2VDQ - chains A and B of the 5 polymer chains in the assembly; structure by X-ray diffraction, 2.59 A resolution.

== Chain A ==
Name: Integrin alpha-iib
From: Homo sapiens
Notes: fragment: headpiece, residues 32-483
Reference sequence: P08514 (ITA2B_HUMAN); residues 1-452 here correspond to UniProt positions 32-483 (UniProt number = residue number + 31)
Chain sequence (452 residues; row label = number of the first residue in the row):
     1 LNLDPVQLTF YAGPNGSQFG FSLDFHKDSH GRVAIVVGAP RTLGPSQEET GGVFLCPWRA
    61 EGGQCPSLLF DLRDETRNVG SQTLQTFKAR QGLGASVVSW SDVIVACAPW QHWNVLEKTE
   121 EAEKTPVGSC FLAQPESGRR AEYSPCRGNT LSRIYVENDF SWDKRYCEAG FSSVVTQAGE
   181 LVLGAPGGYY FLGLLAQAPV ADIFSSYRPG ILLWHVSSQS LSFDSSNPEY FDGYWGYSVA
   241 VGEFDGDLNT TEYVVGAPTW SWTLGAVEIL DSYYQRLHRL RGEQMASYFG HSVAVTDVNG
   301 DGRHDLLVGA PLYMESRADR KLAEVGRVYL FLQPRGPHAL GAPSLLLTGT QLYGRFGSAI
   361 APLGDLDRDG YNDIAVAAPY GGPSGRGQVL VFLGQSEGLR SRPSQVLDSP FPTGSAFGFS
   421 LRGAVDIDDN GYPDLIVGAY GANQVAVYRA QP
Sequence notes: conflict G282 (Ala313 in P08514)
Curated features (UniProtKB/Swiss-Prot):
  - binding site (Ca(2+)): E243, D245, D247, T250, E252, D297, N299, D301, R303, D305, D365, D367, D369, Y371, D373, D426, D428, N430, Y432, D434
  - glycosylation (N-linked (GlcNAc...) asparagine): N15, N249
Disulfide bonds: C56-C65, C107-C130, C146-C167
Covalent attachments: N-acetylglucosamine (NAG) linked to N15, N249
Metal / ion sites: Ca2+ site 1: E243, D245, D247, T250, E252; Ca2+ site 2: D297, N299, D301, R303, D305; Ca2+ site 3: D365, D367, D369, Y371, D373; Ca2+ site 4: D426, D428, N430, Y432, D434

== Chain B ==
Name: Integrin beta-3
From: Homo sapiens
Notes: fragment: headpiece, residues 27-487
Reference sequence: P05106 (ITB3_HUMAN); residues 1-461 here correspond to UniProt positions 27-487 (UniProt number = residue number + 26)
Chain sequence (461 residues; row label = number of the first residue in the row):
     1 GPNICTTRGV SSCQQCLAVS PMCAWCSDEA LPLGSPRCDL KENLLKDNCA PESIEFPVSE
    61 ARVLEDRPLS DKGSGDSSQV TQVSPQRIAL RLRPDDSKNF SIQVRQVEDY PVDIYYLMDL
   121 SYSMKDDLWS IQNLGTKLAT QMRKLTSNLR IGFGAFVDKP VSPYMYISPP EALENPCYDM
   181 KTTCLPMFGY KHVLTLTDQV TRFNEEVKKQ SVSRNRDAPE GGFDAIMQAT VCDEKIGWRN
   241 DASHLLVFTT DAKTHIALDG RLAGIVQPND GQCHVGSDNH YSASTTMDYP SLGLMTEKLS
   301 QKNINLIFAV TENVVNLYQN YSELIPGTTV GVLSMDSSNV LQLIVDAYGK IRSKVELEVR
   361 DLPEELSLSF NATCLNNEVI PGLKSCMGLK IGDTVSFSIE AKVRGCPQEK EKSFTIKPVG
   421 FKDSLIVQVT FDCDCACQAQ AEPNSHRCNN GNGTFECGVC R
Disordered / not traced: 73-78
Curated features (UniProtKB/Swiss-Prot):
  - region: C177 to C184 (Involved in CX3CL1-, NRG1-, FGF1- and IGF1-binding), Q267 to M287 (CX3CL1-binding)
  - binding site (Mg(2+)): S121, S123, E220
  - binding site (Ca(2+)): S123, D126, D127, D158, N215, D217, P219, E220, D251, M335
  - glycosylation (N-linked (GlcNAc...) asparagine): N99, N320, N371, N452
Disulfide bonds: C5-C23, C13-C435, C16-C38, C26-C49, C177-C184, C232-C273, C374-C386, C406-C433, C437-C457, C448-C460
Covalent attachments: N-acetylglucosamine (NAG) linked to N99, N320, N371
Metal / ion sites: Mg2+: S121, S123, E220 (shared with 1 residue of chain C); Ca2+ site 1: S123, D126, D127, D251 (together with glycerol); Ca2+ site 2: D158, N215, D217, P219, E220

== Chain A / chain B interface ==
Pairs across the interface - 63 pairs, chain A then chain B:
  F21(A) with R261(B); V266(B), hydrophobic
  R41(A) with G264(B), hydrogen bond (side chain-backbone)
  W110(A) with R261(B), hydrogen bond (side chain-backbone); L262(B); G264(B)
  H112(A) with S162(B), hydrogen bond; I167(B)
  E121(A) with S168(B), hydrogen bond; P169(B)
  E123(A) with S168(B); R216(B), salt bridge
  K124(A) with I167(B); S168(B), hydrogen bond (backbone-side chain)
  T125(A) with R216(B)
  P126(A) with S162(B); P163(B), hydrophobic
  Y166(A) with R216(B)
  E168(A) with P163(B); L262(B)
  F171(A) with R261(B)
  Y190(A) with Y166(B); R216(B), hydrogen bond (side chain-backbone)
  F191(A) with D217(B)
  F231(A) with K253(B), hydrogen bond (backbone-side chain)
  D232(A) with P219(B); K253(B), salt bridge
  Y234(A) with H255(B); D259(B); L262(B), hydrophobic
  Y237(A) with L258(B), hydrogen bond (side chain-backbone); R261(B)
  T259(A) with D259(B)
  W262(A) with L317(B)
  T263(A) with I256(B); Y321(B), hydrogen bond
  M285(A) with L317(B), hydrophobic; N320(B); Y321(B), hydrophobic; L324(B)
  A286(A) with I256(B), hydrophobic; L292(B), hydrophobic
  Y288(A) with I256(B), hydrophobic; A257(B); L258(B), hydrogen bond (side chain-backbone); D259(B), hydrogen bond
  H291(A) with L258(B)
  P311(A) with L258(B), hydrophobic
  L312(A) with A257(B), hydrophobic; L258(B), hydrophobic
  M314(A) with L292(B), hydrophobic; G293(B); L324(B), hydrophobic
  L322(A) with L324(B)
  E324(A) with S291(B), hydrogen bond
  Y353(A) with G293(B), hydrogen bond (side chain-backbone); L294(B); E297(B), hydrogen bond
  R355(A) with L258(B); P268(B)
  Y380(A) with P268(B)
  F419(A) with R261(B)
  Y440(A) with V266(B)
Interface residues without a listed pair, chain A (40 interface residues in all): Q18, N114, S152, Q284, R320
Interface residues without a listed pair, chain B (34 interface residues in all): D179, A218, A263, E323, P326

== In short ==
40 residues of chain A and 34 residues of chain B are in contact, with 14 hydrogen bonds and 2 salt bridges.
Polar pairs include E123(A)-R216(B), D232(A)-K253(B) and R41(A)-G264(B). Covalently linked
N-acetylglucosamine: at N15(A) and N249(A). Covalently linked N-acetylglucosamine: at N99(B), N320(B) and
N371(B).
Here chain A is Integrin alpha-iib and chain B is Integrin beta-3, both from Homo sapiens. Entry 2VDQ
(Integrin AlphaIIbBeta3 Headpiece Bound to a Chimeric Fibrinogen Gamma chain peptide, HHLGGAKQRGDV) was
determined by X-ray diffraction (same publication as 2VC2, 2VDK, 2VDL, 2VDM, 2VDN, 2VDO, 2VDP and 2VDR).
